2P2N - chains B and D of the 4 polymer chains in the assembly; structure by X-ray diffraction, 1.90 A resolution.

[Chain B (and D)]
Protein: L-asparaginase I
From: Escherichia coli
Notes: EC 3.5.1.1; chain D of this document is another copy of the same molecule, construct and numbering; everything in this record applies to it too
UniProt: P0A962 (ASPG1_ECOLI); residue numbers follow UniProt; this construct covers 1-338
Chain sequence (358 residues; row label = number of the first residue in the row; numbers below 1 keep their minus sign (Met-19 is residue -19)):
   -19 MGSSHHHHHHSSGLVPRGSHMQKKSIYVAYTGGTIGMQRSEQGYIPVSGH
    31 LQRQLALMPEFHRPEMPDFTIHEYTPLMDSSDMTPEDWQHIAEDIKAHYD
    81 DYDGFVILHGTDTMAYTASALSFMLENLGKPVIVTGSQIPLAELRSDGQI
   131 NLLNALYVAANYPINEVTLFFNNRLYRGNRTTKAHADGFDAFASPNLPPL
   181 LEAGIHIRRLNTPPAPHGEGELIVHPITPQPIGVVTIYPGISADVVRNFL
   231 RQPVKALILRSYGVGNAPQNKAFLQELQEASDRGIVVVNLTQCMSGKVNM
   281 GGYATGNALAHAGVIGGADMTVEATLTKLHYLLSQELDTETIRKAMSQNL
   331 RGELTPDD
Unresolved in the structure: -19 to -5, 14-27, 281-287, 338 (chain D: -19 to -6, 14-29, 280-287, 338)
Sequence notes: cloning artifact (-19 to 0)
Residues lining bound ligands:
  - asparagine (ASN): Thr162, Arg240, Thr271, Gln272, Cys273, Met274, Thr301, Val302, Glu303
  - asparagine / aspartic acid: Gly13, Met58, Asp59, Ser60, Ser61, Gly90, Thr91, Asp92, Ser117
UniProt features mapped onto this chain:
  - active site: Thr14 (O-isoaspartyl threonine intermediate)
  - binding site (L-asparagine): Asp59 to Ser61, Thr91, Asp92, Thr162, Arg240, Thr271 to Cys273
  - mutagenesis: Thr14 (T14A/V: Loss of enzyme activity), Ser61 (S61Q: Loss of enzyme activity), Thr91 (T91A/V: Loss of enzyme activity), Gln118 (Q118D: Loss of enzyme activity), Thr162 (T162A: No effect on activity at saturating substrate concentration. Abolishes cooperativity), Arg240 (R240A: No effect on activity at saturating substrate concentration. Reduced activity at lower substrate concentrations)
What the authors report for this chain:
  - allosteric site: Thr162, Arg240, Thr271, Cys273, Val302, Glu303
  - conformationally variable residues (order/disorder transition): Thr14 to Gly29
  - mutagenesis - R240A: decreased catalytic activity on asparagine
  - catalytic residues: Lys163 (proposed by the authors, not directly observed)
  - catalytic residues: Ser60, Asp92 (by similarity / conservation)
  - binding site for aspartic acid: Thr14, Ile15, Ser60, His89, Thr91, Asp92, Ser117, Gln118
  - mutagenesis - D170Q: unchanged catalytic activity
  - mutagenesis - T14A, T14V, S61Q, T91A, T91V, Q118D: abolished catalytic activity
  - catalytic residues: Gln118
  - specificity-determining residues: Asn246 (proposed by the authors, not directly observed)
  - binding site for asparagine: Asp59, Ser60, Ser61, Asp92, Thr162, Arg240, Thr271, Cys273, Val302, Glu303
  - catalytic residues: Tyr24 (citing earlier work)

[Interface between chain B and chain D]
Residue-residue contacts (75; chain B residue first):
  Ser61(B) - Tyr242(D)
  Ser61(B) - Asn246(D)
  Ser61(B) - Pro248(D)
  Asp62(B) - Pro248(D)
  Asp62(B) - Gln249(D)  hydrogen bond (side chain-backbone)
  Met63(B) - Pro219(D)
  Met63(B) - Gly220(D)
  Pro65(B) - Gly220(D)
  Trp68(B) - Pro219(D)  hydrophobic
  Asp92(B) - Tyr242(D)
  Asp92(B) - Gly243(D)
  Asp92(B) - Asn246(D)  hydrogen bond
  Thr93(B) - Tyr242(D)
  Tyr96(B) - Ile217(D)
  Tyr96(B) - Tyr218(D)  hydrophobic
  Tyr96(B) - Pro219(D)
  Tyr96(B) - Gln272(D)  hydrogen bond
  Lys163(B) - Gly243(D)
  Lys163(B) - Cys273(D)  hydrogen bond (backbone-side chain)
  Ala164(B) - Cys273(D)
  Ala164(B) - Met274(D)  hydrogen bond (backbone-backbone)
  Ala164(B) - Ser275(D)  hydrogen bond (backbone-backbone)
  His165(B) - Ser275(D)  hydrogen bond
  Ala166(B) - Gly243(D)
  Ala166(B) - Val244(D)
  Ala166(B) - Cys273(D)  hydrophobic
  Ala166(B) - Ser275(D)  hydrogen bond (backbone-backbone)
  Asp167(B) - Val244(D)
  Asp167(B) - Gly276(D)
  Asp167(B) - Lys277(D)  hydrogen bond (side chain-backbone)
  Ile212(B) - Tyr218(D)  hydrogen bond (backbone-side chain)
  Gly213(B) - Tyr218(D)
  Val214(B) - Thr216(D)
  Val214(B) - Tyr218(D)  hydrophobic
  Thr216(B) - Val214(D)
  Thr216(B) - Thr216(D)
  Ile217(B) - Tyr96(D)
  Tyr218(B) - Tyr96(D)  hydrophobic
  Tyr218(B) - Ile212(D)  hydrogen bond (side chain-backbone)
  Tyr218(B) - Gly213(D)
  Tyr218(B) - Val214(D)  hydrophobic
  Pro219(B) - Met63(D)
  Pro219(B) - Trp68(D)  hydrophobic
  Pro219(B) - Tyr96(D)
  Gly220(B) - Pro65(D)
  Asn228(B) - Asn228(D)  hydrogen bond
  Phe229(B) - Asn228(D)
  Arg240(B) - Arg240(D)
  Tyr242(B) - Ser61(D)
  Tyr242(B) - Asp92(D)
  Tyr242(B) - Thr93(D)
  Gly243(B) - Asp92(D)
  Gly243(B) - Lys163(D)
  Gly243(B) - Ala166(D)
  Val244(B) - Asp167(D)
  Asn246(B) - Ser61(D)
  Asn246(B) - Asp92(D)  hydrogen bond
  Ala247(B) - Ser61(D)
  Ala247(B) - Asp62(D)
  Pro248(B) - Ser61(D)
  Pro248(B) - Asp62(D)
  Gln249(B) - Asp62(D)  hydrogen bond (backbone-side chain)
  Gln272(B) - Tyr96(D)  hydrogen bond
  Cys273(B) - Lys163(D)  hydrogen bond (side chain-backbone)
  Cys273(B) - Ala164(D)
  Cys273(B) - Ala166(D)  hydrophobic
  Met274(B) - Ala164(D)  hydrogen bond (backbone-backbone)
  Met274(B) - Met274(D)  hydrophobic
  Ser275(B) - Ala164(D)  hydrogen bond (backbone-backbone)
  Ser275(B) - His165(D)  hydrogen bond
  Ser275(B) - Ala166(D)  hydrogen bond (backbone-backbone)
  Gly276(B) - Ala166(D)
  Gly276(B) - Asp167(D)
  Lys277(B) - Asp167(D)  hydrogen bond (backbone-side chain)
  Leu306(B) - Tyr218(D)  hydrophobic
Also at the interface, not in a pair above, chain B (41 interface residues in all): Thr64, Asp224, Thr271
Also at the interface, not in a pair above, chain D (41 interface residues in all): Thr64, Arg231, Pro233, Ala247, Thr271, Leu306

[Overview]
Chain B and chain D each contribute 41 residues to their interface, with 21 hydrogen bonds. Polar contacts
include Asp62(B)-Gln249(D), Asp92(B)-Asn246(D) and Tyr96(B)-Gln272(D). From the paper: catalytic residues
Lys163(B), Ser60(B) and Asp92(B) among others; T14A, T14V and S61Q of chain B, among others, abolish catalytic
activity; 8 substitutions were tested in all.
Both chains are L-asparaginase I (Escherichia coli). Entry 2P2N (Crystal Structure and Allosteric Regulation
of the Cytoplasmic Escherichia coli L-Asparaginase I) was determined by X-ray diffraction together with 2HIM
and 2P2D from the same study.
